Entry 6JX6 (X-ray diffraction, 2.81 A resolution); this record covers chains A and C of the 4 polymer chains in the assembly.

Chain A (and C):
Protein: Diablo homolog, mitochondrial
From: Homo sapiens
Notes: chain C of this document is another copy of the same molecule, construct and numbering; everything in this record applies to it too
UniProtKB: Q9NR28 (DBLOH_HUMAN); residue numbers follow UniProt; this construct covers 56-239
Sequence (184 residues; numbered 56 to 239; the number before each row is that of its first residue):
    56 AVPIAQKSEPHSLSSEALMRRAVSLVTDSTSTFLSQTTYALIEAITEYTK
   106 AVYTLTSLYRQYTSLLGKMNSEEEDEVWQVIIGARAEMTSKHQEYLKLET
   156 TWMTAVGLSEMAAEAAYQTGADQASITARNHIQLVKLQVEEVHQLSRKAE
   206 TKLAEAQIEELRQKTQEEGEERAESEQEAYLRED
Not modelled in the structure: 56-71, 225-239 (chain C: 56-73, 223-239)
UniProt features mapped onto this chain:
  - motif: Ala56 to Ala60 (IAP-binding)
What the authors report for this chain:
  - post-translational modification sites: Lys62, Lys191, Lys207
  - self-association interface (contacts with another copy of this molecule); pairs are residue here / residue on that copy: Gln116-Glu196 (hydrogen bond), Glu127-Gln91 (hydrogen bond), Glu131-Gln193 (hydrogen bond)

Chain A / chain C interface:
Contacting residue pairs (16):
  Leu113(A) - Glu196(C)
  Gln116(A) - Leu192(C)
  Gln116(A) - Gln193(C)
  Gln116(A) - Glu196(C)  hydrogen bond
  Glu127(A) - Ser90(C)
  Glu127(A) - Gln91(C)
  Glu127(A) - Tyr94(C)
  Glu131(A) - Tyr94(C)
  Glu131(A) - Ile97(C)
  Glu131(A) - Gln193(C)  hydrogen bond
  Val132(A) - Gln193(C)
  Val135(A) - Val197(C)  hydrophobic
  Val135(A) - Leu200(C)  hydrophobic
  Gly138(A) - Leu200(C)
  Glu142(A) - Lys203(C)  salt bridge
  Lys146(A) - Lys203(C)
Interface residues without a listed pair, chain A (13 interface residues in all): Leu120, Glu128, Ala139, Glu149
Interface residues without a listed pair, chain C (11 interface residues in all): Lys207

Overview:
The interface between chain A and chain C involves 13 residues on one side and 11 on the other; the contacts
include 2 hydrogen bonds and 1 salt bridge. Polar contacts include Glu142(A)-Lys203(C), Gln116(A)-Glu196(C)
and Glu131(A)-Gln193(C). The paper reports modification sites Lys62(A), Lys191(A) and Lys207(A); a
self-association interface involving Gln116(A), Glu127(A) and Glu131(A).
Both chains are Diablo homolog, mitochondrial (Homo sapiens). Entry 6JX6 (Tetrameric form of Smac) was
determined by X-ray diffraction together with 6JX5 from the same study.
